PDB entry 2YVX | X-ray diffraction, 3.50 A resolution | chains A and B

[Chain A (and B)]
Molecule: Mg2+ transporter MgtE
From: Thermus thermophilus
Notes: chain B of this document is another copy of the same molecule, construct and numbering; everything in this record applies to it too
Reference sequence: Q5SMG8 (Q5SMG8_THET8); numbering as in UniProt (aligned over 1-450)
Chain sequence (473 residues; each row starts with the number of its first residue; numbers below 1 keep their minus sign (Met-22 is residue -22)):
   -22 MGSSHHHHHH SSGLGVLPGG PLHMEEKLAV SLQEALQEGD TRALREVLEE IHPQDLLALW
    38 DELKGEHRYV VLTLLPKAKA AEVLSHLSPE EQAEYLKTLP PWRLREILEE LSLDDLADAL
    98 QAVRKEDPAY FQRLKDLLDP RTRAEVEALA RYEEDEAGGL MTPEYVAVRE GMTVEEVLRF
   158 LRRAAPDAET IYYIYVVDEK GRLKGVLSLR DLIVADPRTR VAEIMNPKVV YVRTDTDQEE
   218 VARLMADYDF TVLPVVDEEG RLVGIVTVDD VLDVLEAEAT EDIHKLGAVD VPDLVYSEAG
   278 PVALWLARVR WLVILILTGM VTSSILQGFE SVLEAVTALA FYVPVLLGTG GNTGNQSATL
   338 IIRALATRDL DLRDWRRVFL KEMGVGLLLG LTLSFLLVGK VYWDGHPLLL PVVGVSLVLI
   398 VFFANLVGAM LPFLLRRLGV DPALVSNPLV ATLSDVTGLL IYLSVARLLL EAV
Disordered / not traced: -22 to 6, 449-450
Sequence notes: expression tag (-22 to 0)
Swiss-Prot annotation at these positions:
  - binding site (Mg(2+)): Glu59, Asp91, Asp95, Gly136, Glu216, Ala223, Asp226, Asp247, Asp250, Glu255, Glu258, Asp259, Asp418, Ala428, Asp432
  - binding site (ATP): Tyr170, Ser185, Arg187, Asp188, Val207
  - binding site (Ca(2+)): Glu275, Glu311
  - binding site (Mn(2+)): Glu275, Gln304, Glu307, Glu311, His383
  - mutagenesis: Glu59 (E59A: Still possesses a slight channel activity), Arg187 (R187E: Decreases ATP binding), Asp226 (D226N: Abolishes the Mg(2+)-dependent suppression of the Mg(2+) influx; when associated with A-250), Phe227 (F227A: Cannot bind ATP), Asp250 (D250A: Abolishes the Mg(2+)-dependent suppression of the Mg(2+) influx; when associated with N-226), Glu258 (E258Q: Abolishes the Mg(2+)-dependent suppression of the Mg(2+) influx), Asp259 (D259N: Abolishes the Mg(2+)-dependent suppression of the Mg(2+) influx), Arg285 (R285A: Abolishes Mg(2+)-transport activity), Gln304 (Q304A: Does not affect Mg(2+) transport, but increases permeability for Mn(2+); when associated with A-307 and A-383), Glu307 (E307A: Does not affect Mg(2+) transport, but increases permeability for Mn(2+); when associated with A-304 and A-383), Glu311 (E311A: Does not affect Mg(2+) transport, but increases permeability for Mn(2+) and Ca(2+)), Phe318 (F318A: Abolishes Mg(2+)-transport activity), 12 further mutagenesis entries in UniProt
Bound ions: Mg2+ site 1: Asp91, Glu166, Asp247; Mg2+ site 2: Ala223, Asp226; Mg2+ site 3 near Glu255 (its only coordinating residue here); Mg2+ site 4: Asp259, Asp418

[Chain A / chain B interface]
Contacting residue pairs - 157 pairs, chain A then chain B:
  Glu27(A) with Lys205(B)
  Gln31(A) with Asp224(B); Tyr225(B)
  Asp38(A) with Arg350(B), salt bridge
  Glu39(A) with Arg350(B), salt bridge
  His63(A) with Asp226(B), salt bridge
  Arg159(A) with Ile190(B), hydrogen bond (side chain-backbone); Val191(B)
  Ala162(A) with Arg187(B), hydrogen bond (backbone-side chain)
  Ala165(A) with Arg187(B)
  Ile168(A) with Ile190(B), hydrophobic
  Tyr169(A) with Tyr169(B), hydrogen bond (backbone-side chain); Tyr170(B); Ser185(B); Leu186(B); Arg187(B)
  Tyr170(A) with Tyr169(B)
  Ser185(A) with Tyr169(B)
  Leu186(A) with Tyr169(B), hydrogen bond (backbone-side chain); Leu186(B), hydrophobic; Ile190(B), hydrophobic
  Arg187(A) with Ala162(B), hydrogen bond (side chain-backbone); Ala165(B), hydrogen bond (side chain-backbone); Glu166(B); Thr167(B); Tyr169(B), hydrogen bond (backbone-side chain)
  Ile190(A) with Arg159(B), hydrogen bond (backbone-side chain); Leu186(B), hydrophobic
  Val191(A) with Arg159(B)
  Ala223(A) with Leu249(B), hydrophobic
  Asp224(A) with Gln31(B)
  Tyr225(A) with His29(B); Gln31(B)
  Asp226(A) with Asp246(B)
  Val245(A) with Val245(B), hydrophobic; Leu249(B), hydrophobic
  Asp246(A) with Asp226(B)
  Leu249(A) with Ala223(B), hydrophobic; Leu249(B), hydrophobic; Leu252(B), hydrophobic
  Thr257(A) with Arg340(B), hydrogen bond
  Ile260(A) with Ile260(B), hydrophobic; Leu263(B), hydrophobic; Thr336(B); Arg340(B)
  His261(A) with Leu337(B); Arg340(B)
  Leu263(A) with Ile260(B), hydrophobic; Thr336(B)
  Ala265(A) with Gln333(B)
  Val266(A) with Leu337(B), hydrophobic
  Val272(A) with Asp346(B)
  Tyr273(A) with Ile338(B), hydrophobic; Asp346(B), hydrogen bond (backbone-side chain); Leu347(B), hydrophobic; Val355(B), hydrophobic; Lys358(B), hydrogen bond (backbone-side chain); Glu359(B), hydrogen bond
  Ser274(A) with Asp346(B), hydrogen bond (backbone-side chain); Arg354(B), hydrogen bond; Lys358(B)
  Ala276(A) with Lys358(B), hydrogen bond (backbone-side chain)
  Pro278(A) with Lys358(B); Val362(B), hydrophobic; Leu365(B)
  Leu281(A) with Glu359(B)
  Trp282(A) with Val362(B); Leu365(B), hydrogen bond (side chain-backbone); Leu366(B); Thr369(B), hydrogen bond
  Arg285(A) with Gln333(B), hydrogen bond (backbone-side chain); Ser334(B); Glu359(B), salt bridge; Leu366(B); Asn402(B), hydrogen bond
  Val286(A) with Leu366(B), hydrophobic
  Leu289(A) with Thr326(B); Asn329(B); Thr330(B); Gln333(B); Leu370(B), hydrophobic
  Val290(A) with Leu373(B), hydrophobic
  Leu292(A) with Asn329(B)
  Ile293(A) with Val322(B), hydrophobic; Thr326(B); Asn329(B)
  Gly296(A) with Val322(B)
  Met297(A) with Val322(B); Leu374(B); Lys377(B)
  Thr299(A) with Pro321(B); Val322(B)
  Ser300(A) with Phe318(B), hydrogen bond (side chain-backbone); Tyr319(B); Pro321(B); Val322(B)
  Leu303(A) with Phe318(B), hydrophobic
  Gln304(A) with Phe318(B); His383(B), hydrogen bond
  Phe318(A) with Ser300(B), hydrogen bond (backbone-side chain); Gln304(B)
  Tyr319(A) with Ser300(B)
  Pro321(A) with Thr299(B)
  Val322(A) with Ile293(B), hydrophobic; Gly296(B); Met297(B); Thr299(B), hydrogen bond (backbone-side chain); Ser300(B)
  Thr326(A) with Ile293(B)
  Asn329(A) with Leu289(B); Leu292(B); Ile293(B); Pro425(B)
  Thr330(A) with Leu289(B)
  Asn332(A) with Asn424(B); Pro425(B)
  Gln333(A) with Ala265(B); Arg285(B), hydrogen bond (side chain-backbone); Leu289(B)
  Thr336(A) with Ile260(B); Leu263(B)
  Leu337(A) with His261(B); Val266(B), hydrophobic; Arg285(B)
  Arg340(A) with Thr257(B); His261(B), hydrogen bond
  Asp346(A) with Val272(B); Tyr273(B), hydrogen bond (side chain-backbone); Ser274(B), hydrogen bond
  Leu347(A) with Tyr273(B), hydrophobic; Ser274(B)
  Arg350(A) with Glu39(B), salt bridge
  Arg354(A) with Ser274(B)
  Val355(A) with Tyr273(B), hydrophobic
  Lys358(A) with Tyr273(B), hydrogen bond (side chain-backbone); Ser274(B), hydrogen bond (side chain-backbone); Ala276(B), hydrogen bond (side chain-backbone); Pro278(B)
  Glu359(A) with Tyr273(B), hydrogen bond
  Val362(A) with Pro278(B); Leu281(B), hydrophobic; Trp282(B)
  Leu365(A) with Trp282(B), hydrogen bond (backbone-side chain)
  Leu366(A) with Trp282(B); Arg285(B); Val286(B), hydrophobic
  Thr369(A) with Trp282(B), hydrogen bond
  Leu370(A) with Leu289(B), hydrophobic
  Leu373(A) with Val290(B), hydrophobic
  Leu374(A) with Met297(B), hydrophobic
  Lys377(A) with Met297(B)
  His383(A) with Gln304(B), hydrogen bond
  Asn402(A) with Arg285(B), hydrogen bond
  Asn424(A) with Asn424(B), hydrogen bond
  Pro425(A) with Asn329(B); Asn332(B)
  Thr429(A) with Asn329(B)
Interface residues without a listed pair, chain A (90 interface residues in all): Leu158, Lys205, Met222, Phe227, Leu252, Ala256, Gly277, Ile338, Thr344, Asp381
Interface residues without a listed pair, chain B (93 interface residues in all): Glu27, Asp32, His63, Leu158, Ile168, Phe227, Glu253, Glu275, Ser301, Leu303, Ala341, Thr429

[Summary]
The interface between chain A and chain B involves 90 residues on one side and 93 on the other; the contacts
include 36 hydrogen bonds and 5 salt bridges. Among the polar pairs are Asp38(A)-Arg350(B), Glu39(A)-Arg350(B)
and His63(A)-Asp226(B).
Both chains are Mg2+ transporter MgtE (Thermus thermophilus). Entry 2YVX (Crystal structure of magnesium
transporter MgtE) was determined by X-ray diffraction (same publication as 2YVY and 2YVZ).
